1PDP - chains A and B of the 18 polymer chains in the assembly; structure by electron microscopy, 12.00 A resolution (very low resolution: no residue pairs are listed; an interface is given only as per-side residue counts).

[Chain A (and B)]
Molecule: Baseplate structural protein Gp9
Source organism: Enterobacteria phage T4
Notes: chain B of this document is another copy of the same molecule, construct and numbering; everything in this record applies to it too
UniProt: P10927 (VG09_BPT4); residues 1-288 here = UniProt positions 1-288
Amino-acid sequence (288 residues; row label = number of the first residue in the row):
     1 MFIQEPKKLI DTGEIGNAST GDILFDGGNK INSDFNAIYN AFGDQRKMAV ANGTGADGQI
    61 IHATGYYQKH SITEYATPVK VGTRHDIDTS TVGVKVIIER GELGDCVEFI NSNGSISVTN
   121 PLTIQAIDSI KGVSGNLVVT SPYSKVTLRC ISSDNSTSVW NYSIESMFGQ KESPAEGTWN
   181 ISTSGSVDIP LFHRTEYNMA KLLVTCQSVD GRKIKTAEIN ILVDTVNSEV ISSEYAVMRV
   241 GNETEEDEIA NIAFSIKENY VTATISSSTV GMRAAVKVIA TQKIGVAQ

[Interface between chain A and chain B]
At this resolution (12 A) residue pairs are not listed: 5 residues of chain A and 4 of chain B lie at the interface.

[Summary]
The interface between chain A and chain B involves 5 residues on one side and 4 on the other.
Both chains are Baseplate structural protein Gp9 (Enterobacteria phage T4). Entry 1PDP (Fitting of gp9
structure into the bacteriophage T4 baseplate cryoEM reconstruction) was determined by electron microscopy
together with 1PDF, 1PDI, 1PDJ, 1PDL and 1PDM from the same study.
